4C66 - chain A; structure by X-ray diffraction, 1.87 A resolution.

== Chain A ==
Name: Bromodomain-containing protein 4
Organism: Homo sapiens
Notes: fragment: n-terminal bromodomain, residues 44-167
UniProt: O60885 (BRD4_HUMAN); residues 44-167 here = UniProt positions 44-167
Sequence (126 residues; numbered 42 to 167; the number before each row is that of its first residue):
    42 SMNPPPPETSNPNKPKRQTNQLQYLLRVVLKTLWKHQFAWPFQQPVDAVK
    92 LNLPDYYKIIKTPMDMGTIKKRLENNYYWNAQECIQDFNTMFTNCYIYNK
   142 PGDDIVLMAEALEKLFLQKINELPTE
Sequence notes: expression tag (42-43)
Small-molecule neighbours: H4C (4-(2-chlorophenyl)-2-ethyl-9-methyl-6,8-dihydrothieno[3,2-f][1,2,4]triazolo[4,3-a][1,4]diazepin-10-ium): Trp81, Pro82, Phe83, Gln85, Val87, Leu92, Leu94, Tyr97, Cys136, Tyr139, Asn140, Ile146, Met149
UniProt features mapped onto this chain:
  - site: Asn140 (Acetylated histone binding)
  - cross-link: Lys99 (Glycyl lysine isopeptide (Lys-Gly) (interchain with G-Cter in SUMO2))

== Overview ==
Bound to chain A: compound H4C.
Chain A is Bromodomain-containing protein 4 (Homo sapiens); the structure, Discovery of Epigenetic Regulator
I-BET762: Lead Optimization to Afford a Clinical Candidate Inhibitor of the BET ..., was determined by X-ray
diffraction, deposited together with 4C67.
